Entry 7MMN (X-ray diffraction, 3.57 A resolution); this record covers chains E and D of the 12 polymer chains in the assembly.

[Chain E]
Molecule: AM14 Fab Light Chain
Organism: Homo sapiens
Notes: antibody fragment or engineered binder
Chain sequence (219 residues; row label = number of the first residue in the row):
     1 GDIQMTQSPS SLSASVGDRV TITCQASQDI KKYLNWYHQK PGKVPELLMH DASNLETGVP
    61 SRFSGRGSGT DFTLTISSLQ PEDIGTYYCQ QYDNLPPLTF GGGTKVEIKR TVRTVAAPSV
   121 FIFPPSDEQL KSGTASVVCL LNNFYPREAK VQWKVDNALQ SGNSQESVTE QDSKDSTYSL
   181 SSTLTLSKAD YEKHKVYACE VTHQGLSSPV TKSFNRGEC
Not modelled in the structure: 1, 218-219
Disulfide bonds: Cys-24/Cys-89, Cys-139/Cys-199

[Chain D]
Molecule: AM14 Fab Heavy Chain
Organism: Homo sapiens
Notes: antibody fragment or engineered binder
Chain sequence (244 residues; row label = number of the first residue in the row):
     1 CVQLVESGGG VVQPGRSLRL SCAASGFSFS HYAMHWVRQA PGKGLEWVAV ISYDGENTYY
    61 ADSVKGRFSI SRDNSKNTVS LQMNSLRPED TALYYCARDR IVDDYYYYGM DVWGQGATVT
   121 VSSASTKGPS VFPLAPSSKS TSGGTAALGC LVKDYFPEPV TVSWNSGALT SGVHTFPAVL
   181 QSSGLYSLSS VVTVPSSSLG TQTYICNVNH KPSNTKVDKK VEPKSCDKGS ENLYFQGSHH
   241 HHHH
Not modelled in the structure: 1, 224-244
Disulfide bonds: Cys-22/Cys-96, Cys-150/Cys-206
From the paper describing this entry:
  - conformationally variable residues (side-chain flip): Tyr-106

[Chain E / chain D interface]
Contacting residue pairs (71):
  Asp-2(E) / Asp-62(D)
  Asn-35(E) / Tyr-108(D)  hydrogen bond (side chain-backbone)
  Asn-35(E) / Gly-109(D)
  Tyr-37(E) / Gly-109(D)
  Tyr-37(E) / Met-110(D)  hydrogen bond (side chain-backbone)
  Tyr-37(E) / Trp-113(D)  hydrophobic
  Gln-39(E) / Gln-39(D)  hydrogen bond
  Gln-39(E) / Tyr-95(D)
  Val-44(E) / Gly-114(D)
  Val-44(E) / Gln-115(D)
  Pro-45(E) / Leu-45(D)  hydrophobic
  Pro-45(E) / Trp-113(D)  hydrogen bond (backbone-side chain)
  Leu-47(E) / Arg-100(D)
  Leu-47(E) / Met-110(D)
  His-50(E) / Arg-100(D)
  Glu-56(E) / Arg-100(D)  salt bridge
  Tyr-88(E) / Gln-39(D)  hydrogen bond
  Tyr-88(E) / Lys-43(D)
  Tyr-88(E) / Gly-44(D)
  Tyr-88(E) / Leu-45(D)
  Gln-90(E) / Tyr-108(D)  hydrogen bond (side chain-backbone)
  Gln-90(E) / Met-110(D)
  Tyr-92(E) / Tyr-107(D)
  Tyr-92(E) / Tyr-108(D)
  Asn-94(E) / Tyr-106(D)
  Leu-95(E) / Tyr-59(D)
  Pro-96(E) / Trp-47(D)  hydrophobic
  Pro-96(E) / Tyr-59(D)
  Pro-96(E) / Tyr-107(D)
  Pro-97(E) / Trp-47(D)  hydrophobic
  Leu-98(E) / His-35(D)
  Leu-98(E) / Trp-47(D)
  Leu-98(E) / Tyr-107(D)
  Phe-100(E) / Leu-45(D)
  Phe-100(E) / Trp-47(D)
  Phe-100(E) / Met-110(D)  hydrophobic
  Phe-121(E) / Thr-145(D)
  Phe-121(E) / Ala-147(D)
  Ile-122(E) / Ser-137(D)
  Phe-123(E) / Leu-134(D)  hydrophobic
  Phe-123(E) / Ala-135(D)
  Phe-123(E) / Ala-147(D)
  Phe-123(E) / Leu-148(D)  hydrophobic
  Ser-126(E) / Phe-132(D)
  Ser-126(E) / Pro-133(D)
  Glu-128(E) / Lys-219(D)  salt bridge
  Gln-129(E) / Phe-132(D)
  Gln-129(E) / Lys-153(D)
  Ser-136(E) / Leu-151(D)
  Ser-136(E) / Lys-153(D)
  Val-138(E) / Leu-134(D)  hydrophobic
  Leu-140(E) / Phe-176(D)  hydrophobic
  Leu-140(E) / Val-191(D)  hydrophobic
  Asn-142(E) / His-174(D)
  Asn-142(E) / Thr-193(D)
  Asn-143(E) / His-174(D)
  Gln-165(E) / Val-179(D)
  Gln-165(E) / Leu-180(D)  hydrogen bond (side chain-backbone)
  Gln-165(E) / Gln-181(D)
  Glu-166(E) / Val-179(D)
  Ser-167(E) / Phe-176(D)
  Ser-167(E) / Pro-177(D)  hydrogen bond (side chain-backbone)
  Ser-167(E) / Val-179(D)
  Val-168(E) / Pro-177(D)
  Thr-169(E) / Phe-176(D)
  Ser-179(E) / His-174(D)  hydrogen bond
  Ser-179(E) / Phe-176(D)
  Leu-180(E) / Phe-176(D)
  Ser-181(E) / Phe-176(D)
  Thr-185(E) / Lys-153(D)
  Lys-212(E) / Lys-139(D)
Other interface residues (no listed pair), chain E (46 interface residues in all): Lys-43, Asp-51, Pro-124, Thr-134, Asp-172, Lys-174, Thr-183
Other interface residues (no listed pair), chain D (47 interface residues in all): Val-37, Glu-46, Val-50, Tyr-105, Asp-111, Val-131, Ala-146, Ser-171, Ser-189

[In short]
46 residues of chain E face 47 of chain D across their interface; the contacts include 9 hydrogen bonds and 2
salt bridges. Polar contacts include Glu-56(E)/Arg-100(D), Glu-128(E)/Lys-219(D) and Asn-35(E)/Tyr-108(D). The
paper reports conformational variability at Tyr-106(D).
Here chain E is AM14 Fab Light Chain and chain D is AM14 Fab Heavy Chain, both from Homo sapiens. Entry 7MMN
(Crystal Structure of the Prefusion RSV F Glycoprotein bound by human antibody AM14) was determined by X-ray
diffraction (same publication as 7MPG).
